2BWE - chains D and T of the 10 polymer chains in the assembly; structure by X-ray diffraction, 3.10 A resolution.

Chain D:
Molecule: DSK2
From: Saccharomyces cerevisiae
Notes: fragment: uba domain, residues 324-327
UniProt: P48510 (DSK2_YEAST); numbering as in UniProt (aligned over 328-373)
Sequence (50 residues; row label = number of the first residue in the row):
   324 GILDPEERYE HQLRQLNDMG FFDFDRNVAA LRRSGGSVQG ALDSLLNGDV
Unresolved in the structure: 324, 372-373

Chain T:
Molecule: DSK2
From: Saccharomyces cerevisiae
Notes: fragment: ubl domain, residues 1-75
UniProt: P48510 (DSK2_YEAST); residues 1-75 here = UniProt positions 1-75
Sequence (77 residues; row label = number of the first residue in the row; numbers below 1 keep their minus sign (Leu-1 is residue -1)):
    -1 LDMSLNIHIK SGQDKWEVNV APESTVLQFK EAINKANGIP VANQRLIYSG KILKDDQTVE
    59 SYHIQDGHSV HLVKSQP
Unresolved in the structure: -1 to 1, 75
Swiss-Prot annotation at these positions:
  - cross-link: Lys13 (Glycyl lysine isopeptide (Lys-Gly) (interchain with G-Cter in ubiquitin))

Interface between chain D and chain T:
Contacting residue pairs (14; chain D residue first):
  Asp341(D) - His69(T)
  Met342(D) - Ile45(T)  hydrophobic
  Met342(D) - Ser47(T)
  Met342(D) - Gly48(T)  hydrogen bond (backbone-backbone)
  Met342(D) - His69(T)
  Met342(D) - Val71(T)  hydrophobic
  Gly343(D) - Gly48(T)
  Phe344(D) - Gly48(T)
  Gln362(D) - Val71(T)
  Gln362(D) - Lys72(T)
  Leu365(D) - Ile45(T)  hydrophobic
  Leu365(D) - Val71(T)  hydrophobic
  Asp366(D) - Arg43(T)  salt bridge
  Leu369(D) - Gly48(T)
Interface residues without a listed pair, chain T (9 interface residues in all): Tyr46, Ile50

Overview:
8 residues of chain D face 9 of chain T across their interface, with 1 hydrogen bond and 1 salt bridge. Among
the polar pairs are Asp366(D)-Arg43(T) and Met342(D)-Gly48(T).
Here chain D is DSK2 and chain T is DSK2, both from Saccharomyces cerevisiae. Entry 2BWE (The crystal
structure of the complex between the UBA and UBL domains of Dsk2) was determined by X-ray diffraction,
deposited together with 2BWB and 2BWF.
